6XWS - chains A and C of the 3 polymer chains in the assembly; structure by X-ray diffraction, 4.36 A resolution (low resolution: residue-level contacts below are approximate; hydrogen-bond / salt-bridge calls are withheld).

# Chain A
Protein: Histone H3-like centromeric protein cid
Organism: Drosophila melanogaster
Reference sequence: Q9V6Q2 (CID_DROME); residues -99 to 125 here correspond to UniProt positions 1-225 (UniProt number = residue number + 100)
Chain sequence (225 residues; row label = number of the first residue in the row; numbers below 1 keep their minus sign (Met-99 is residue -99)):
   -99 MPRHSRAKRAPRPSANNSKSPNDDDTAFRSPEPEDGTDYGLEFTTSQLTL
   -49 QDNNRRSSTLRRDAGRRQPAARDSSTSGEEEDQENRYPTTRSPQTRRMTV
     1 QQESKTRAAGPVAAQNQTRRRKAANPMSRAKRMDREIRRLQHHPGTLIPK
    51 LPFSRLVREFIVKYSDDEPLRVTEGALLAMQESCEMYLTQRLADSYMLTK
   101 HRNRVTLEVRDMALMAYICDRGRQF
Disordered / not traced: -99 to 49, 119-125
UniProt features mapped onto this chain:
  - modified residue: Ser-26 (Phosphoserine), Ser-25 (Phosphoserine), Thr-24 (Phosphothreonine), Ser-23 (Phosphoserine)
Reported in the primary citation:
  - specificity-determining residues: Ser54, Met86, Gln90 (by similarity / conservation)
  - mutagenesis - M86A, Q90G: unchanged binding to Chromosome alignment defect 1 (chain C)
  - mutagenesis - S54Q, M86A, Q90G: unchanged binding to His-CAL11-160
  - mutagenesis - S54Q/M86A/Q90G: decreased binding to His-CAL11-160

# Chain C
Protein: Chromosome alignment defect 1
Organism: Drosophila melanogaster
Reference sequence: Q9VEN2 (Q9VEN2_DROME); residues 1-47 carry their UniProt numbers (47 of 108 residues fall inside the UniProt entry; the rest is not from it)
Chain sequence (108 residues; each row starts with the number of its first residue; note: 40 numbers in that range are skipped by the numbering (no residue carries them; nothing is unmodelled there); X marks 61 residues of unknown identity (built as UNK)):
     1 MANAVVDEETLEAMVYERSKAWSSKMADFASLEDGMEIDVAEFDNLF
    62 XXXXXXXXXXX
    99 XXXXXXXXXXXXXXXXXXXXXXXXXXXXXXXXXXXXXXXXXXXXXXXXXX
Disordered / not traced: 1-3
Reported in the primary citation:
  - mutagenesis - W22A/F29A: decreased binding to CENP-A/H4
  - mutagenesis - W22A/F29A, W22R/F29R: decreased localization to CENP-A
  - mutagenesis - W22A/F29A: decreased binding to CENP-A-GFP-LacI
  - mutagenesis - W22R/F29R, F43R: decreased binding to CENP-A

# Chain A / chain C interface
Contacting residue pairs (36):
  Lys50(A) - Leu46(C)
  Ser54(A) - Leu46(C)
  Arg58(A) - Phe43(C)
  Arg58(A) - Asp44(C)
  Pro69(A) - Val40(C)
  Leu70(A) - Val40(C)
  Arg71(A) - Ile38(C)
  Arg71(A) - Asp39(C)
  Arg71(A) - Val40(C)
  Val72(A) - Glu37(C)
  Val72(A) - Ile38(C)
  Val72(A) - Asp39(C)
  Thr73(A) - Glu33(C)
  Thr73(A) - Gly35(C)
  Glu74(A) - Gly35(C)
  Glu74(A) - Glu37(C)
  Gly75(A) - Glu33(C)
  Leu77(A) - Glu37(C)
  Leu77(A) - Asp39(C)
  Ala79(A) - Phe29(C)
  Glu82(A) - Phe29(C)
  Ser83(A) - Trp22(C)
  Ser83(A) - Phe29(C)
  Met86(A) - Ala21(C)
  Met86(A) - Trp22(C)
  Tyr87(A) - Trp22(C)
  Gln90(A) - Arg18(C)
  Arg91(A) - Arg18(C)
  Asp94(A) - Met14(C)
  Asp94(A) - Arg18(C)
  Met97(A) - Val6(C)
  Met97(A) - Thr10(C)
  Met97(A) - Met14(C)
  His101(A) - Ala4(C)
  His101(A) - Val5(C)
  Met115(A) - Arg18(C)
Also at the interface, not in a pair above, chain A (27 interface residues in all): Ala76, Val109, Arg110, Leu114, Ile118
Also at the interface, not in a pair above, chain C (22 interface residues in all): Asp7, Lys25, Asp34, Met36
Interface features reported in the paper:
  - interface residues, chain C: Met14(C), Arg18(C), Trp22(C), Phe29(C), Phe43(C)
  - hot spots on chain C (mutagenesis) - F43R: unchanged binding to CENP-A/H4
  - hot spots on chain C (mutagenesis) - W22R: decreased binding to CENP-A/H4
  - hot spots on chain C (mutagenesis) - F43R: decreased localization to CENP-A

# In short
Chain A and chain C form an interface of 27 and 22 residues respectively. The paper reports that W22A/F29A,
W22R/F29R and F43R of chain C reduce localization to CENP-A; interface residues Met14(C), Arg18(C) and
Trp22(C) among others; 8 substitutions were tested in all.
Here chain A is Histone H3-like centromeric protein cid and chain C is Chromosome alignment defect 1, both
from Drosophila melanogaster. Entry 6XWS (Crystal Structure of Drosophila CAL1 1-160 bound to CENP-A/H4) was
determined by X-ray diffraction, deposited together with 6XWT, 6XWU and 6XWV.
